PDB entry 6AA6 | X-ray diffraction, 2.39 A resolution | chain A

== Chain A ==
Molecule: Green fluorescent protein
Organism: Aequorea victoria
UniProtKB: P42212 (GFP_AEQVI); aligned to UniProt positions 2-238 over residues 2-238
Chain sequence (249 residues; each row starts with the number of its first residue; note: 2 numbers in that range are skipped by the numbering (no residue carries them; nothing is unmodelled there); numbers below 1 keep their minus sign (Met-3 is residue -3)):
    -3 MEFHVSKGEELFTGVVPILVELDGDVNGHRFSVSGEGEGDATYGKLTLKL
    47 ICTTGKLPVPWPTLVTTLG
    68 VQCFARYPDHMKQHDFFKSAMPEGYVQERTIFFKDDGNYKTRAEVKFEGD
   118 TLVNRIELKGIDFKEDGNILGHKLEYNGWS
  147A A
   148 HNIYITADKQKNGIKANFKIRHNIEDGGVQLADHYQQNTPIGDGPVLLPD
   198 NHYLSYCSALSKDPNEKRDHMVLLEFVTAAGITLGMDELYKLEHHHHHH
Not modelled in the structure: -3 to 3, 243-246
Differences from the reference sequence: expression tag (-3 to 1, 239-246); engineered mutation Arg26 (Lys in P42212), Leu46 (Phe in P42212), Leu64 (Phe in P42212), Ala72 (Ser in P42212), Gly145 (Tyr in P42212), Trp146 (Asn in P42212), Ile150 (Val in P42212), Thr153 (Met in P42212), Ala163 (Val in P42212), Gly175 (Ser in P42212), Tyr203 (Thr in P42212), Cys204 (Gln in P42212), Leu231 (His in P42212); chromophore (65, 65, 65); insertion (147A)
Modified residues: Gly65 (chromophore; CR2)
Covalently attached groups: covalent link Gly65-Val68

== In short ==
Chain A is Green fluorescent protein (Aequorea victoria); the structure, X-ray structure of ReQy1 (reduced
form), was determined by X-ray diffraction (same publication as 6AA2).
